PDB entry 5IIA | X-ray diffraction, 1.70 A resolution | chains B and D of the 4 polymer chains in the assembly

== Chain B (and D) ==
Name: Vitelline envelope sperm lysin receptor
Organism: Haliotis rufescens
Notes: chain D of this document is another copy of the same molecule, construct and numbering; everything in this record applies to it too
UniProtKB: Q8WR62 (Q8WR62_HALRU); numbering as in UniProt (aligned over 340-453)
Amino-acid sequence (129 residues; each row starts with the number of its first residue):
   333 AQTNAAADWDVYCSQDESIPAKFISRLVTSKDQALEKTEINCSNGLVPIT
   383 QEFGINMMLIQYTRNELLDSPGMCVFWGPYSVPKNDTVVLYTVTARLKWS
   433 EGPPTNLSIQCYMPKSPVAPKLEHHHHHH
Not modelled in the structure: 333-337, 362-365, 449-461 (chain D: 333-336, 360-364, 449-461)
Construct notes: expression tag (333-339, 454-461)
Disulfide bonds: Cys345-Cys443, Cys374-Cys406
Covalently attached groups: N-acetylglucosamine (NAG) linked to Asn373, Asn417
UniProt features mapped onto this chain:
  - glycosylation (N-linked (GlcNAc...) asparagine): Asn373, Asn417, Asn438
  - mutagenesis: Glu384 (E384G: No effect on lysin binding), Asn388 (N388A: Reduces lysin binding), Met389 (M389K: Reduces lysin binding. Abolishes lysin binding; when associated with A-388)
From the paper describing this entry:
  - mutagenesis - E384G: unchanged binding to Egg-lysin
  - post-translational modification sites: Asn373, Asn417, Asn438 (proposed by the authors, not directly observed)
  - mutagenesis - N388A/M389K: abolished binding to Egg-lysin

== How chain B and chain D interact ==
Pairs across the interface - 34 pairs, chain B then chain D:
  Trp341(B) with Ser413(D); Val414(D); Pro415(D)
  Asp342(B) with Pro415(D); Lys416(D), salt bridge
  Tyr412(B) with Thr426(D); Asn438(D); Leu439(D); Ser440(D)
  Ser413(B) with Ala339(D); Asn438(D), hydrogen bond (backbone-backbone); Leu439(D); Ser440(D), hydrogen bond (backbone-backbone)
  Pro415(B) with Ala339(D); Trp341(D); Ser440(D)
  Lys416(B) with Asp340(D), hydrogen bond (backbone-side chain); Trp341(D); Asp342(D), salt bridge
  Leu422(B) with Ser440(D); Gln442(D)
  Thr426(B) with Tyr412(D)
  Asn438(B) with Tyr412(D); Ser413(D), hydrogen bond (backbone-backbone)
  Leu439(B) with Tyr412(D); Ser413(D)
  Ser440(B) with Tyr412(D); Ser413(D), hydrogen bond (backbone-backbone); Leu422(D)
  Gln442(B) with Val414(D); Leu422(D); Gln442(D), hydrogen bond; Tyr444(D), hydrogen bond
  Tyr444(B) with Gln442(D), hydrogen bond
Other interface residues (no listed pair), chain B (17 interface residues in all): Asp340, Tyr344, Pro411, Val414
Other interface residues (no listed pair), chain D (17 interface residues in all): Pro411

== Overview ==
The chain B/chain D interface involves 17 residues from each chain, with 8 hydrogen bonds and 2 salt bridges.
Among the polar pairs are Asp342(B)-Lys416(D), Lys416(B)-Asp340(D) and Gln442(B)-Gln442(D). Covalently linked
N-acetylglucosamine: at Asn373(B) and Asn417(B). The paper reports that N388A/M389K of chain B abolish binding
to Egg-lysin; modification sites Asn373(B), Asn417(B) and Asn438(B).
Both chains are Vitelline envelope sperm lysin receptor (Haliotis rufescens). Entry 5IIA (Crystal structure of
red abalone egg VERL repeat 3 in complex with sperm lysin at 1.7 ...) was determined by X-ray diffraction,
deposited together with 5MR3.
